PDB entry 5HHK | X-ray diffraction, 1.40 A resolution | chains A and B

Chain A (and B):
Name: Retron-type reverse transcriptase
Organism: Roseburia intestinalis XB6B4
Notes: chain B of this document is another copy of the same molecule, construct and numbering; everything in this record applies to it too
Reference sequence: D4L313 (D4L313_9FIRM); numbering as in UniProt (aligned over 1-305)
Amino-acid sequence (305 residues; row label = number of the first residue in the row):
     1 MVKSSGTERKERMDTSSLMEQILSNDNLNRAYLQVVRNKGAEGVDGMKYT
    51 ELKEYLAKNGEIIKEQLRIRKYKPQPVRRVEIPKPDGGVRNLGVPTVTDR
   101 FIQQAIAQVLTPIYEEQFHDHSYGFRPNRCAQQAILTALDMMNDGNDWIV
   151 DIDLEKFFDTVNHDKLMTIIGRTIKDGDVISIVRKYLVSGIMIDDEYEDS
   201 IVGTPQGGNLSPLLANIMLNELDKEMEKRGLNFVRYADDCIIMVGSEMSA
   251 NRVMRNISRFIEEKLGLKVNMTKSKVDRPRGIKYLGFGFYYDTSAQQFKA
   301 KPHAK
Disordered / not traced: 1-12 (chain B: 1-16)
Modified / non-standard residues: Mse1 (selenomethionine); Mse13, Mse19, Mse47, Mse141, Mse142, Mse167, Mse192, Mse218, Mse226, Mse243, Mse248, Mse254, Mse271 (selenomethionine; parent Met)
Bound ions: K+: Asp151, Ile152, Asp239, Cys240
Ligand contacts: glycine (GLY): Tyr55, Asn59, Ile62, Ile63, Gln66

How chain A and chain B interact:
Pairs across the interface (73):
  Arg37(A) with Asp140(B); Asp144(B), salt bridge; Gln297(B), hydrogen bond (backbone-side chain)
  Asn38(A) with Ala295(B); Gln297(B), hydrogen bond (backbone-side chain)
  Lys39(A) with Asn143(B), hydrogen bond (side chain-backbone); Ala295(B); Gln296(B); Gln297(B)
  Gly40(A) with Ser294(B); Ala295(B), hydrogen bond (backbone-backbone); Gln296(B), hydrogen bond (backbone-side chain)
  Ala41(A) with Ser294(B), hydrogen bond (backbone-backbone)
  Tyr49(A) with Gln296(B)
  Ile82(A) with Ser294(B)
  Pro85(A) with Lys301(B)
  Asn128(A) with Gln133(B), hydrogen bond (backbone-side chain)
  Cys130(A) with Cys130(B), hydrogen bond; Gln132(B), hydrogen bond
  Ala131(A) with Gln132(B), hydrogen bond (backbone-side chain)
  Gln132(A) with Cys130(B), hydrogen bond; Ala131(B), hydrogen bond (side chain-backbone); Gln132(B), hydrogen bond (backbone-side chain); Val202(B)
  Gln133(A) with Asn128(B), hydrogen bond (side chain-backbone); Gln133(B)
  Ile135(A) with Val202(B), hydrophobic
  Leu136(A) with Val202(B), hydrophobic
  Leu139(A) with Val202(B); Gly203(B)
  Asn143(A) with Lys39(B), hydrogen bond (backbone-side chain)
  Asp144(A) with Arg37(B), salt bridge
  Glu196(A) with Lys299(B), salt bridge
  Ser200(A) with Ala300(B); Lys301(B); Pro302(B)
  Ile201(A) with Tyr290(B); Ala300(B)
  Val202(A) with Gln132(B); Ile135(B), hydrophobic; Leu139(B); Phe287(B), hydrophobic; Lys299(B); Ala300(B), hydrogen bond (backbone-backbone)
  Gly203(A) with Leu139(B)
  Thr204(A) with Gln297(B), hydrogen bond; Lys299(B), hydrogen bond (backbone-side chain)
  Gln206(A) with Ser294(B), hydrogen bond; Ala295(B)
  Phe287(A) with Val202(B), hydrophobic
  Tyr290(A) with Ile201(B)
  Ser294(A) with Ala41(B), hydrogen bond (backbone-backbone); Gln206(B), hydrogen bond
  Ala295(A) with Lys39(B); Gly40(B), hydrogen bond (backbone-backbone); Gln206(B)
  Gln296(A) with Lys39(B); Gly40(B); Tyr49(B)
  Gln297(A) with Arg37(B), hydrogen bond (side chain-backbone); Asn38(B), hydrogen bond (side chain-backbone); Lys39(B); Gly40(B); Thr204(B), hydrogen bond
  Lys299(A) with Glu196(B), salt bridge; Val202(B); Thr204(B), hydrogen bond (side chain-backbone)
  Ala300(A) with Ser200(B); Ile201(B); Val202(B), hydrogen bond (backbone-backbone)
  Lys301(A) with Ser200(B)
  Pro302(A) with Ser200(B); Pro302(B), hydrophobic
Interface residues without a listed pair, chain A (38 interface residues in all): Val80, Asp140, Asp292
Interface residues without a listed pair, chain B (36 interface residues in all): Glu42, Leu136, Asp292

In short:
Chain A and chain B form an interface of 38 and 36 residues respectively, with 27 hydrogen bonds and 4 salt
bridges. Among the polar pairs are Arg37(A)-Asp144(B), Glu196(A)-Lys299(B) and Arg37(A)-Gln297(B). Chain A
binds glycine. Asp151(A), Ile152(A), Asp239(A) and Cys240(A) coordinate K+.
Chain A and chain B are both Retron-type reverse transcriptase (Roseburia intestinalis XB6B4); the structure,
Reverse transcriptase domain of group II intron maturase from Roseburia intestinalis in P21 space group
(Se-MET), was determined by X-ray diffraction, deposited together with 5HHL, 5IRF and 5IRG.
